8YTD - chains A and B of the 3 polymer chains in the assembly; structure by X-ray diffraction, 2.34 A resolution.

# Chain A
Protein: High affinity nerve growth factor receptor
Source organism: Homo sapiens
Notes: EC 2.7.10.1
UniProt: P04629 (NTRK1_HUMAN); residue numbers follow UniProt; this construct covers 281-382
Sequence (102 residues; each row starts with the number of its first residue):
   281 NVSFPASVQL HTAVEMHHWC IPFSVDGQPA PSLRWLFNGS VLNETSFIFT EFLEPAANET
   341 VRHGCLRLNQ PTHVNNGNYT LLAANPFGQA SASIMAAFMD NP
Disulfides: Cys300-Cys345
UniProt features mapped onto this chain:
  - glycosylation (N-linked (GlcNAc...) asparagine): Asn281, Asn318, Asn323, Asn338, Asn358
  - natural variant: Tyr359 (Y359C: In CIPA)

# Chain B
Protein: Macrocyclic Peptide
Sequence (15 residues; numbered 0 to 14; the number before each row is that of its first residue; numbering starts at 0):
     0 GFFLYPHGFY GIVCX
Modified residues: GM1 (aminomethylamide) at position 14

# Chain A / chain B interface
Contacting residue pairs (29):
  Val305(A) - Ile11(B)  hydrophobic
  Ala310(A) - Gly10(B)
  Ala310(A) - Ile11(B)
  Pro311(A) - Ile11(B)
  Pro311(A) - Val12(B)
  Ser312(A) - Val12(B)
  Ser312(A) - GM1_14(B)
  Leu313(A) - Ile11(B)  hydrophobic
  Leu313(A) - Val12(B)  hydrogen bond (backbone-backbone)
  Leu313(A) - Cys13(B)
  Leu313(A) - GM1_14(B)
  Glu324(A) - Gly0(B)
  Glu324(A) - Phe1(B)
  Glu324(A) - Phe2(B)  hydrogen bond (side chain-backbone)
  Thr325(A) - Phe2(B)
  Ser326(A) - Phe2(B)
  Phe329(A) - Phe2(B)  hydrophobic
  Phe329(A) - Leu3(B)  hydrophobic
  Thr330(A) - Phe1(B)
  Thr330(A) - Leu3(B)
  Thr330(A) - Tyr4(B)
  Glu331(A) - Tyr4(B)
  Phe332(A) - Tyr4(B)  hydrogen bond (backbone-side chain)
  Phe332(A) - Phe8(B)  hydrophobic
  Leu333(A) - Phe8(B)
  Glu334(A) - Tyr9(B)  hydrogen bond
  Pro335(A) - Tyr9(B)
  Arg342(A) - Tyr9(B)  hydrogen bond (side chain-backbone)
  Arg342(A) - Ile11(B)
Interface residues without a listed pair, chain A (17 interface residues in all): Arg314

# In short
Chain A and chain B form an interface of 17 and 12 residues respectively, with 5 hydrogen bonds. Polar pairs
include Glu324(A)-Phe2(B), Phe332(A)-Tyr4(B) and Glu334(A)-Tyr9(B).
Chain A is High affinity nerve growth factor receptor (Homo sapiens) and chain B is Macrocyclic Peptide; the
structure, Crystal Structure of TrkA D5 domain in complex with two different macrocyclic peptides, was
determined by X-ray diffraction (same publication as 8YTE).
